Entry 5GY1 (X-ray diffraction, 1.99 A resolution); this record covers chains A and B.

== Chain A (and B) ==
Molecule: Glucanase
Source organism: Clostridium thermocellum
Notes: EC 3.2.1.-; chain B of this document is another copy of the same molecule, construct and numbering; everything in this record applies to it too
Reference sequence: Q9AJF8 (Q9AJF8_CLOTM); numbering as in UniProt (aligned over 28-628)
Sequence (610 residues; numbered 27 to 636; the number before each row is that of its first residue):
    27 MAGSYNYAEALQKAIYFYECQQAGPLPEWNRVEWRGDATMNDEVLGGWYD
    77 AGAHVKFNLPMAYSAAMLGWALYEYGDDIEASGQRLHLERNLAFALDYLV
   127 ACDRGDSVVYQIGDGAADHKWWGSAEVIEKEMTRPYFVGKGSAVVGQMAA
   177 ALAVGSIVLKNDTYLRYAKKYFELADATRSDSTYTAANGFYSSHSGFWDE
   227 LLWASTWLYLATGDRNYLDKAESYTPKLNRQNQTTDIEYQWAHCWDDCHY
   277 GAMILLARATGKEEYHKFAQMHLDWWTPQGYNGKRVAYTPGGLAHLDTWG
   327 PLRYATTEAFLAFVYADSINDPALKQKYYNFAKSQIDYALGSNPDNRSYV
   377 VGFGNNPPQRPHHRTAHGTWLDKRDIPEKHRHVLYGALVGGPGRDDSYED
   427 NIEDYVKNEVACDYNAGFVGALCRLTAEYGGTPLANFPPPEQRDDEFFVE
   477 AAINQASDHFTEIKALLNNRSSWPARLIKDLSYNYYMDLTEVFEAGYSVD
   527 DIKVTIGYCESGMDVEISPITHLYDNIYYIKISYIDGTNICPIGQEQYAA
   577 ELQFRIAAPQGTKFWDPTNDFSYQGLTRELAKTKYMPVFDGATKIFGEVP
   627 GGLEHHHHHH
Unresolved in the structure: 27-29, 629-636
Construct notes: initiating methionine (27); engineered mutation Ala79 (Asp in Q9AJF8), Thr251 (Ile in Q9AJF8); expression tag (629-636)
Ion coordination: Ca2+ site 1: Ser221, Gly222, Asp225, Glu226, Asp272; Ca2+ site 2: Asp514, Glu517, Asp592, Asn595, Asp596

== How chain A and chain B interact ==
Inter-chain disulfides: Cys535(A)-Cys535(B)
Contacting residue pairs (34; chain A residue first):
  Glu488(A) with Asp540(B)
  Lys505(A) with Gln586(B)
  Lys529(A) with Glu542(B), salt bridge; Ile561(B)
  Thr531(A) with Val541(B); Ile561(B)
  Ile532(A) with Cys535(B), hydrophobic; Met539(B); Asp540(B); Val541(B), hydrogen bond (backbone-backbone)
  Gly533(A) with Glu536(B); Ser537(B); Gly538(B), hydrogen bond (backbone-backbone)
  Tyr534(A) with Cys535(B); Ser537(B)
  Cys535(A) with Ile532(B), hydrophobic; Tyr534(B); Cys535(B), disulfide
  Glu536(A) with Gly533(B)
  Ser537(A) with Gly533(B); Tyr534(B)
  Gly538(A) with Gly533(B), hydrogen bond (backbone-backbone)
  Met539(A) with Ile532(B); Gly533(B)
  Asp540(A) with Thr531(B), hydrogen bond; Ile532(B); Arg581(B), salt bridge
  Val541(A) with Thr531(B); Ile532(B), hydrogen bond (backbone-backbone)
  Glu542(A) with Lys529(B), salt bridge; Thr531(B)
  Ile561(A) with Lys529(B); Thr531(B)
  Arg581(A) with Asp540(B), salt bridge
Also at the interface, not in a pair above, chain A (19 interface residues in all): Val530, Ile543
Also at the interface, not in a pair above, chain B (17 interface residues in all): Val530

== In short ==
Chain A and chain B form an interface of 19 and 17 residues respectively, with 1 disulfide bond, 5 hydrogen
bonds and 4 salt bridges. Polar pairs include Lys529(A)-Glu542(B), Asp540(A)-Arg581(B) and
Asp540(A)-Thr531(B). Ser221(A), Gly222(A), Asp225(A), Glu226(A) and Asp272(A) form the Ca2+ site 1.
Both chains are Glucanase (Clostridium thermocellum). Entry 5GY1 (Crystal structure of endoglucanase CelQ from
Clostridium thermocellum complexed with cellotriose) was determined by X-ray diffraction (same publication as
5GXX, 5GXY, 5GXZ and 5GY0).
